Entry 5W65 (electron microscopy, 4.30 A resolution (low resolution: residue-level contacts below are approximate; hydrogen-bond / salt-bridge calls are withheld)); this record covers chains P and T of the 20 polymer chains in the assembly.

== Chain P ==
Molecule: RNA polymerase I-specific transcription initiation factor RRN7
Source organism: Saccharomyces cerevisiae (strain ATCC 204508 / S288c)
UniProtKB: P40992 (RRN7_YEAST); residues 1-514 here = UniProt positions 1-514
Sequence (514 residues; numbered 1 to 514; the number before each row is that of its first residue):
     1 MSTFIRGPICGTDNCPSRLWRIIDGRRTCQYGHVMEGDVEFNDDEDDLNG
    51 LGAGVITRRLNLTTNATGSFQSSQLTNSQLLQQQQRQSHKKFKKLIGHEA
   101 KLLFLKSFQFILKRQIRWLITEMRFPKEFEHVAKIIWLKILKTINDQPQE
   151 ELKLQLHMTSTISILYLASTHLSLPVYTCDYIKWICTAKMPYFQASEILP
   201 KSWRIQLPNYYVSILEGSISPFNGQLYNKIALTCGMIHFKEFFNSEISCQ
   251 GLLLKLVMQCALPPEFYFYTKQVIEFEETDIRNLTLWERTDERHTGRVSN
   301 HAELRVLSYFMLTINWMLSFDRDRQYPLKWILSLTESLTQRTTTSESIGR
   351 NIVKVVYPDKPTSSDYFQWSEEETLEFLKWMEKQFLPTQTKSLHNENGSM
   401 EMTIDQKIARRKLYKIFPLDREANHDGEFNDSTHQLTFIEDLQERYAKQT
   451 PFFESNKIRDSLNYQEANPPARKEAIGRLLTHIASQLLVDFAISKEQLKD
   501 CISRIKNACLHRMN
Disordered / not traced: 391-398, 423-430, 454-468, 513-514
Covalently attached groups: covalent link Phe-110/Ile-198, Leu-488/Ile-493; covalent link Thr-143/Gln-147; covalent link Asn-145/Pro-148; covalent link Thr-178/Phe-491; covalent link Pro-200/Ser-202, Thr-343/Ser-347; covalent link Asn-223/Ala-492, Leu-284/Ala-302; covalent link Thr-344/Thr-437
Metal / ion sites: Zn2+: Cys-10, Cys-29
UniProt features mapped onto this chain:
  - zinc finger: Thr-3 to Glu-36 (RRN7-type)
  - region: Gly-37 to Ala-66 (B-reader), Thr-67 to Lys-101 (B-linker)
  - binding site (Zn(2+)): Cys-10, Cys-15, Cys-29, His-33
  - mutagenesis: Cys-29 (C29A: Impaired binding to Pol I), His-33 (H33S: Impaired binding to Pol I)

== Chain T ==
Molecule: template strand DNA
Sequence (54 nucleotides; row label = number of the first residue in the row):
     1 TGTCTTCAACTGCTTTCGCATGAAGTACCTCCCAACTACTTTTCCTCACA
    51 CTTG

== How chain P and chain T interact ==
Contacting residue pairs - 29 pairs, chain P then chain T:
  Asp-46(P) / DG18(T)
  Asp-46(P) / DC19(T)
  Asp-46(P) / DT21(T)
  Leu-48(P) / DG22(T)
  Asn-49(P) / DA23(T)
  Gly-50(P) / DA23(T)
  Gly-50(P) / DA24(T)
  Lys-101(P) / DC44(T)
  Leu-152(P) / DC44(T)
  Leu-152(P) / DC45(T)
  Lys-153(P) / DC45(T)
  Leu-154(P) / DC44(T)
  Leu-154(P) / DC45(T)
  Gln-155(P) / DC45(T)
  Gln-155(P) / DT46(T)
  Leu-156(P) / DC45(T)
  His-157(P) / DC45(T)
  His-157(P) / DT46(T)
  Thr-159(P) / DT46(T)
  Tyr-210(P) / DT42(T)
  Tyr-210(P) / DT43(T)
  Ile-214(P) / DC44(T)
  Gln-225(P) / DT46(T)
  Gln-225(P) / DC47(T)
  Asn-228(P) / DC47(T)
  His-294(P) / DA48(T)
  His-294(P) / DC49(T)
  Thr-295(P) / DC47(T)
  Met-402(P) / DC36(T)
Other interface residues (no listed pair), chain P (24 interface residues in all): Asp-47, Asn-209, Gly-224, Lys-229, Arg-293
Other interface residues (no listed pair), chain T (16 interface residues in all): DG25

== Summary ==
Chain P and chain T form an interface of 24 and 16 residues respectively. Cys-10(P) and Cys-29(P) coordinate
Zn2+. From UniProt: 4 Zn2+-binding residues and 2 mutagenesis sites on chain P.
Here chain P is RNA polymerase I-specific transcription initiation factor RRN7 (Saccharomyces cerevisiae
(strain ATCC 204508 / S288c)) and chain T is template strand DNA. Entry 5W65 (RNA polymerase I Initial
Transcribing Complex State 2) was determined by electron microscopy (same publication as 5W5Y, 5W64 and 5W66).
